5LPZ - chain A; structure by X-ray diffraction, 2.48 A resolution.

Chain A:
Name: Protein BRASSINOSTEROID INSENSITIVE 1
Organism: Arabidopsis thaliana
Notes: EC 2.7.10.1, 2.7.11.1
Reference sequence: O22476 (BRI1_ARATH); numbering as in UniProt (aligned over 865-1196)
Amino-acid sequence (332 residues; row label = number of the first residue in the row):
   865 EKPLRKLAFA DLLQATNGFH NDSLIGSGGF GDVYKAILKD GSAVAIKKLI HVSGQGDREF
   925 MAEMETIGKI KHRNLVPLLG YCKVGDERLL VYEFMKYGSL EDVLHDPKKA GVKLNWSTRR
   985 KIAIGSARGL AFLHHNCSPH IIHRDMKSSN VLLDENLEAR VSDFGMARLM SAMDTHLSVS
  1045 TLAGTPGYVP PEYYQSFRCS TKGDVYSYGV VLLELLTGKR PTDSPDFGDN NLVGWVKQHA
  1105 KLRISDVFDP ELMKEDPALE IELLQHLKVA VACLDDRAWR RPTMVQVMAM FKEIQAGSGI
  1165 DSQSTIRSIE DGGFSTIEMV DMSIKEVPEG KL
Not modelled in the structure: 865, 1087-1094, 1125, 1161-1196
Differences from the reference sequence: engineered mutation Ala872 (Thr in O22476)
Modified positions: Thr1039 (phosphothreonine; TPO); Ser1042 (phosphoserine; SEP); Ser1044 (phosphoserine; SEP)
Residues lining bound ligands: ADP (adenosine-5'-diphosphate): Ile889, Gly890, Phe894, Gly895, Val897, Ala909, Lys911, Val940, Tyr956, Glu957, Phe958, Met959, Gly962, Ser963, Asp966, Lys1011, Ser1013, Asn1014, Leu1016, Asp1027
Curated features (UniProtKB/Swiss-Prot):
  - active site: Asp1009 (Proton acceptor)
  - binding site (ATP): Ile889 to Val897, Lys911, Glu957 to Met959, Ser963 to Asp966, Asp1009 to Asn1014, Asp1027
  - modified residue: Thr880 (Phosphothreonine), Ser887 (Phosphoserine), Ser891 (Phosphoserine), Tyr956 (Phosphotyrosine), Ser981 (Phosphoserine), Thr982 (Phosphothreonine), Ser1035 (Phosphoserine), Thr1039 (Phosphothreonine), Ser1042 (Phosphoserine), Ser1044 (Phosphoserine), Thr1045 (Phosphothreonine), Thr1049 (Phosphothreonine), Tyr1052 (Phosphotyrosine), Ser1060 (Phosphoserine), Tyr1072 (Phosphotyrosine), Ser1166 (Phosphoserine), Ser1168 (Phosphoserine), Thr1169 (Phosphothreonine), Ser1172 (Phosphoserine), Ser1179 (Phosphoserine) and 2 more in UniProt
  - mutagenesis: Tyr898 (Y898F: No effect on kinase activity), Ala909 (A909T: In bri1-1; brassinosteroid-insensitive dwarf mutant), Lys911 (K911E: Loss of kinase activity; dwarf mutant), Tyr945 (Y945F: No effect on kinase activity), Tyr956 (Y956F: Loss of kinase activity), Tyr961 (Y961F: No effect on kinase activity), Arg983 (R983N: In bri1-8; brassinosteroid-insensitive dwarf mutant; R983Q: In bri1-108; brassinosteroid-insensitive dwarf mutant), Gly989 (G989I: In bri1-301; impaired kinase activity and loss of autophosphorylation), Ala1031 (A1031T: In bri1-104; brassinosteroid-insensitive dwarf mutant and slightly reduced activity, but no effect on interaction with TTL), Thr1039 (T1039A: Abolishes peptide phosphorylation, and to a lower level autophosphorylation), Ser1042 (S1042A: Abolishes peptide phosphorylation, and to a lower level autophosphorylation), Ser1044 (S1044A: Abolishes peptide phosphorylation, and autophosphorylation), 17 further mutagenesis entries in UniProt

Overview:
Ligands of chain A: ADP. From UniProt: active-site residue Asp1009, 24 ATP-binding residues and 28 mutagenesis
sites.
Chain A is Protein BRASSINOSTEROID INSENSITIVE 1 (Arabidopsis thaliana); the structure, Crystal structure of
the BRI1 kinase domain (865-1196) in complex with ADP from Arabidopsis thaliana, was determined by X-ray
diffraction (same publication as 5LPB and 5LPW).
